2QRN - chains A and B; structure by X-ray diffraction, 3.40 A resolution.

# Chain A (and B)
Protein: Deoxycytidine kinase
Organism: Homo sapiens
Notes: EC 2.7.1.74; chain B of this document is another copy of the same molecule, construct and numbering; everything in this record applies to it too
UniProtKB: P27707 (DCK_HUMAN); residue numbers follow UniProt; this construct covers 1-260
Sequence (280 residues; row label = number of the first residue in the row; numbers below 1 keep their minus sign (Met-19 is residue -19)):
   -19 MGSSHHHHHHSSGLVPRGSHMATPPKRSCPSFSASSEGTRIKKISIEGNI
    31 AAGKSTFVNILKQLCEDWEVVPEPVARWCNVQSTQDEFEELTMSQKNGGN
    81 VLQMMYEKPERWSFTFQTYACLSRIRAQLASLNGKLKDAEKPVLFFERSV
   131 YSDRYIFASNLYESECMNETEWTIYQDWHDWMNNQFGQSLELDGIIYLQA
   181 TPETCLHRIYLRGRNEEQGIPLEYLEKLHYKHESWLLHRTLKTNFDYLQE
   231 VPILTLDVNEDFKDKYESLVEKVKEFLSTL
Disordered / not traced: -19 to 19, 64-76
Sequence notes: expression tag (-19 to 0)
Metal / ion sites: Mg2+: Ser35, Glu127
Residues lining bound ligands:
  - 2'-deoxycytidine-5'-monophosphate (DCM): Ile30, Ala31, Lys34, Glu53, Trp58, Leu82, Met85, Tyr86, Phe96, Gln97, Arg104, Glu127, Arg128, Asp133, Phe137, Arg192, Arg194, Glu197, Ile200
  - UDP (uridine-5'-diphosphate): Asn29, Ala31, Ala32, Gly33, Lys34, Ser35, Thr36, Glu127, Arg188, Leu191, Arg192, Arg194, Glu240, Asp241, Phe242, Lys243
Curated features (UniProtKB/Swiss-Prot):
  - active site: Glu127 (Proton acceptor)
  - binding site (ATP): Gly28 to Thr36, Arg188 to Arg192, Glu240 to Phe242
  - binding site (substrate): Glu53, Tyr86, Gln97, Arg128, Asp133, Glu197
  - modified residue: Ser11 (Phosphoserine), Ser15 (Phosphoserine), Thr72 (Phosphothreonine), Ser74 (Phosphoserine)
  - mutagenesis: Ser74 (S74A: 4.5-fold increase in Km), Ala100 (A100V: Strongly increased catalytic efficiency towards deoxycytidine; when associated with M-104 and A-133), Arg104 (R104L: Strongly increased catalytic efficiency towards deoxythymidine; when associated with A-133; R104M: Strongly increased catalytic efficiency towards deoxycytidine ...), Asp133 (D133A: Strongly increased catalytic efficiency towards deoxycytidine; when associated with V-100 and M-104. Strongly increased catalytic efficiency towards deoxythymidine; when associated with L-104)

# Chain A / chain B interface
Residue-residue contacts - 28 pairs, chain A then chain B:
  Gln62(A) - Asp157(B)
  Ser63(A) - Asp157(B)
  Glu90(A) - Arg91(B)  hydrogen bond (backbone-side chain)
  Arg91(A) - Glu90(B)  hydrogen bond (side chain-backbone)
  Arg91(A) - Arg91(B)
  Arg91(A) - Glu151(B)  salt bridge
  Trp92(A) - Asn148(B)
  Trp92(A) - Glu151(B)
  Phe94(A) - Thr95(B)
  Thr95(A) - Phe94(B)
  Tyr99(A) - Asp157(B)
  Leu102(A) - Trp158(B)
  Leu102(A) - Trp161(B)  hydrophobic
  Arg106(A) - Asp157(B)  salt bridge
  Arg106(A) - Trp161(B)
  Asn148(A) - Trp92(B)
  Thr150(A) - Val61(B)
  Thr150(A) - Met84(B)
  Glu151(A) - Arg91(B)  salt bridge
  Glu151(A) - Trp92(B)
  Thr153(A) - Val61(B)
  Ile154(A) - Val61(B)  hydrophobic
  Ile154(A) - Tyr99(B)  hydrophobic
  Asp157(A) - Tyr99(B)
  Asp157(A) - Arg106(B)  salt bridge
  Trp158(A) - Leu102(B)
  Trp161(A) - Arg106(B)
  Phe166(A) - Phe166(B)  hydrophobic
Other interface residues (no listed pair), chain A (23 interface residues in all): Val61, Gly79, Met84, Gln165
Other interface residues (no listed pair), chain B (22 interface residues in all): Gln62, Gly79, Val81, Thr150, Thr153, Ile154

# In short
23 residues of chain A and 22 residues of chain B are in contact, with 2 hydrogen bonds and 4 salt bridges.
Among the polar pairs are Arg91(A)-Glu151(B), Arg106(A)-Asp157(B) and Glu90(A)-Arg91(B). Ligands of chain A:
UDP and 2'-deoxycytidine-5'-monophosphate.
Chain A and chain B are both Deoxycytidine kinase (Homo sapiens); the structure, Human Deoxycytidine kinase
dCMP, UDP, Mg ion product complex, was determined by X-ray diffraction, deposited together with 2QRO.
